PDB entry 4ZWZ | X-ray diffraction, 1.62 A resolution | chain A

# Chain A
Molecule: Carbonic anhydrase 2
Source organism: Homo sapiens
Notes: EC 4.2.1.1
UniProtKB: P00918 (CAH2_HUMAN); the author numbering skips numbers that UniProt does not, so the offset changes along the chain: 4-125 = UniProt 4-125; 127-261 = UniProt 126-260
Chain sequence (257 residues; row label = number of the first residue in the row; note: 1 number in that range is skipped by the numbering (no residue carries it; nothing is unmodelled there)):
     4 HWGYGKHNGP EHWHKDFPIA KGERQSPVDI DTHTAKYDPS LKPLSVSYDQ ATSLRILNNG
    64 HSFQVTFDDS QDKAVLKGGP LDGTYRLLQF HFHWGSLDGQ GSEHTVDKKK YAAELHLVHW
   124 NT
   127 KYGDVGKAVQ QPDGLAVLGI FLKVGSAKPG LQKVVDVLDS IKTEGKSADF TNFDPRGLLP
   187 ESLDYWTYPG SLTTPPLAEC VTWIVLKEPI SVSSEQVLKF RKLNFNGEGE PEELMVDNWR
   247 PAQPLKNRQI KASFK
Sequence notes: engineered mutation Ser65 (Ala in P00918), Gln67 (Asn in P00918), Thr69 (Glu in P00918), Leu91 (Ile in P00918), Val131 (Phe130 in P00918), Glu170 (Lys169 in P00918), Ala204 (Leu203 in P00918)
Curated features (UniProtKB/Swiss-Prot):
  - active site: His64 (Proton donor/acceptor)
  - binding site (Zn(2+)): His94, His96, His119
  - binding site (substrate): Thr199, Thr200
  - site: Tyr7 (Fine-tunes the proton-transfer properties of H-64), Asn62 (Fine-tunes the proton-transfer properties of H-64), Gln92 (Involved in the binding of some activators, including histamine and L-histidine)
  - modified residue (Phosphoserine): Ser166, Ser173
Metal / ion sites: Zn2+: His94, His96, His119 (together with 510)
Small-molecule neighbours: 510 (methyl (2S,4R)-1-[(2S,3R,4R,5S,6S)-6-(hydroxymethyl)-3,4,5-tris(oxidanyl)oxan-2-yl]sulfonyl-4-sulfamoyloxy-pyrrolidine-2-carbox ylate): Asn62, His64, Gln67, Leu91, Gln92, His94, His96, Glu106, His119, Val121, Val131, Val135, Leu141, Val143, Ser197, Leu198, Thr199, Thr200, Trp209
Reported in the primary citation:
  - binding site for 510: His64, Leu91, Gln92, Val121, Val131, Leu198
  - catalytic residues: His64 (citing earlier work)
  - specificity-determining residues: Gln67, Leu91 (proposed by the authors, not directly observed)

# In short
Ligands of chain A: compound 510. The Zn2+ site is built by His94, His96 and His119. From UniProt: active-site
residue His64, 3 Zn2+-binding residues and substrate-binding residues Thr199 and Thr200. From the paper: the
catalytic residue His64; a binding site for 510 at His64, Leu91 and Gln92 among others.
Chain A is Carbonic anhydrase 2 (Homo sapiens); the structure, Engineered Carbonic Anhydrase IX mimic in
complex with a glucosyl sulfamate inhibitor, was determined by X-ray diffraction, deposited together with
4ZWX, 4ZX0, 4ZX1 and 4ZWY.
